6SOF - chains A and G of the 12 polymer chains in the assembly; structure by electron microscopy, 4.30 A resolution (low resolution: residue-level contacts below are approximate; hydrogen-bond / salt-bridge calls are withheld).

# Chain A
Protein: Insulin receptor
Source organism: Homo sapiens
Notes: EC 2.7.10.1
UniProtKB: P06213 (INSR_HUMAN), isoform P06213-2; residues 1-719 here correspond to UniProt positions 28-746 (UniProt number = residue number + 27)
Amino-acid sequence (719 residues; each row starts with the number of its first residue):
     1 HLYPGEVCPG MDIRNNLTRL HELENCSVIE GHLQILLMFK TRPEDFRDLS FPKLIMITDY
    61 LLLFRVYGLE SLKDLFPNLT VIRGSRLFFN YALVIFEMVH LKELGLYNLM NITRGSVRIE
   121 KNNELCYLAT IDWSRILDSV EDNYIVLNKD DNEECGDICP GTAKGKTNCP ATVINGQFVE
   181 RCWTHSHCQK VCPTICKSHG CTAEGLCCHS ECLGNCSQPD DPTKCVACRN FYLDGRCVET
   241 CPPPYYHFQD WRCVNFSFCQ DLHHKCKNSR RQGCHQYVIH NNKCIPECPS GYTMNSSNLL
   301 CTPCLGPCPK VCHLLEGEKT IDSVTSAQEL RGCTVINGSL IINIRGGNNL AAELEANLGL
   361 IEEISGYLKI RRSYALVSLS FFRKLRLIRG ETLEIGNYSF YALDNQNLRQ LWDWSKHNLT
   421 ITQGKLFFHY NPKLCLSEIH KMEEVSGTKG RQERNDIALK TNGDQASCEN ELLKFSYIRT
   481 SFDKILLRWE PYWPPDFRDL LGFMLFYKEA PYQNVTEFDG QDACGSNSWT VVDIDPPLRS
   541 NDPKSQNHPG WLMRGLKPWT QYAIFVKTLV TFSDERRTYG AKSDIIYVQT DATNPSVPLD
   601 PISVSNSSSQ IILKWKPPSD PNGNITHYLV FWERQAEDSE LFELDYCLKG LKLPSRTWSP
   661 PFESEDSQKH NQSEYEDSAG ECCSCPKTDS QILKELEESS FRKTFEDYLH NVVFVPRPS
Disulfides: Cys8-Cys26, Cys126-Cys155, Cys159-Cys182, Cys169-Cys188, Cys192-Cys201, Cys196-Cys207, Cys208-Cys216, Cys212-Cys225, Cys228-Cys237, Cys241-Cys253, Cys259-Cys284, Cys266-Cys274, Cys288-Cys301, Cys304-Cys308, Cys312-Cys333, Cys435-Cys468, Cys682-Cys685
From the paper describing this entry:
  - self-association interface (contacts with another copy of this molecule): Leu648 to Lys652

# Chain G
Protein: Insulin
Source organism: Homo sapiens
UniProtKB: P01308 (INS_HUMAN); residues 1-21 here correspond to UniProt positions 90-110 (UniProt number = residue number + 89)
Amino-acid sequence (21 residues; row label = number of the first residue in the row):
     1 GIVEQCCTSI CSLYQLENYC N
Disulfides: Cys6-Cys11

# How chain A and chain G interact
Residue-residue contacts - 11 pairs, chain A then chain G:
  His710(A) with Ile2(G)
  Asn711(A) with Ile2(G); Val3(G)
  Phe714(A) with Ile2(G)
  Val715(A) with Tyr19(G)
  Pro716(A) with Asn18(G); Tyr19(G)
  Arg717(A) with Asn18(G); Cys20(G); Asn21(G)
  Pro718(A) with Asn18(G)
Also at the interface, not in a pair above, chain A (8 interface residues in all): Pro495
Also at the interface, not in a pair above, chain G (7 interface residues in all): Cys7

# Summary
Chain A and chain G form an interface of 8 and 7 residues respectively. The paper reports a self-association
interface involving Leu648(A).
Here chain A is Insulin receptor and chain G is Insulin, both from Homo sapiens. Entry 6SOF (human insulin
receptor ectodomain bound by 4 insulin) was determined by electron microscopy.
